6GRI - chains C and D of the 4 polymer chains in the assembly; structure by X-ray diffraction, 2.70 A resolution.

== Chain C ==
Protein: Microcin B17-processing protein McbC
Organism: Escherichia coli
Reference sequence: P23185 (MCBC_ECOLX); residue numbers follow UniProt; this construct covers 1-272
Amino-acid sequence (272 residues; row label = number of the first residue in the row):
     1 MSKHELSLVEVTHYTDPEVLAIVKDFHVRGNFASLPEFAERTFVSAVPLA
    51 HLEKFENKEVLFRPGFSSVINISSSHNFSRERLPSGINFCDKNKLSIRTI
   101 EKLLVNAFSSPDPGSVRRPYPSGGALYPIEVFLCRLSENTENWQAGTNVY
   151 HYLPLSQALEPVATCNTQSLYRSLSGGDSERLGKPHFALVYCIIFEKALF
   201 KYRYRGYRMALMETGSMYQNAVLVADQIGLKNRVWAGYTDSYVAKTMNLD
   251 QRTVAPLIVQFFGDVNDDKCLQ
Unresolved in the structure: 1, 268-272
Small-molecule neighbours: FMN (flavin mononucleotide): Arg82, Pro84, Ser85, Arg117, Pro121, Ser122, Gly123, Gly124, Ala125, Arg181, Met209, Met212, Tyr218, Arg233, Val234, Trp235, Ala236, Gly237, Ile258
Reported in the primary citation:
  - catalytic residues: Lys201 (proposed by the authors, not directly observed)
  - mutagenesis - Y202A: decreased catalytic activity
  - mutagenesis - F43A: unchanged catalytic activity

== Chain D ==
Protein: Microcin B17-processing protein McbD
Organism: Escherichia coli
Reference sequence: P23186 (MCBD_ECOLX); residue numbers follow UniProt; this construct covers 1-396
Amino-acid sequence (396 residues; each row starts with the number of its first residue):
     1 MINVYSNLMSAWPATMAMSPKLNRNMPTFSQIWDYERITPASAAGETLKS
    51 IQGAIGEYFERRHFFNEIVTGGQKTLYEMMPPSAAKAFTEAFFQISSLTR
   101 DEIITHKFKTVRAFNLFSLEQQEIPAVIIALDNITAADDLKFYPDRDTCG
   151 CSFHGSLNDAIEGSLCEFMERQSLLLYWLQGKANTEISSEIVTGINHIDE
   201 ILLALRSEGDIRIFDITLPGAPGHAVLTLYGTKNKISRIKYSTGLSYANS
   251 LKKALCKSVVELWQSYICLHNFLIGGYTDDDIIDSYQRHFMSCNKYESFT
   301 DLCENTVLLSDDVKLTLEENITSDTNLLNYLQQISDNIFVYYARERVSNS
   351 LVWYTKIVSPDFFLHMNNSGAININNKIYHTGDGIKVRESKMVPFP
Unresolved in the structure: 36-38
Sequence notes: engineered mutation Arg171 (Thr in P23186)
Reported in the primary citation:
  - conformationally variable residues (order/disorder transition): Asp34 to Pro40
  - mutagenesis - T148A, E167A, Q264A, P394G/P396G, P396*: decreased catalytic activity
  - catalytic residues: Pro396
  - catalytic residues: Thr148, Glu167, Gln264 (proposed by the authors, not directly observed)

== Chain C / chain D interface ==
Contacting residue pairs (41):
  Ser2(C) with Arg238(D), hydrogen bond (backbone-side chain)
  Glu5(C) with His270(D), salt bridge; Ile274(D)
  Ser7(C) with Asn271(D), hydrogen bond
  Leu8(C) with Pro20(D)
  Val9(C) with Ser19(D); Gln31(D); Asn271(D)
  Glu10(C) with Tyr277(D), hydrogen bond
  Thr12(C) with Met1(D), hydrogen bond (side chain-backbone); Asn3(D), hydrogen bond (backbone-side chain); Tyr5(D); Ala17(D); Met18(D); Pro20(D)
  His13(C) with Tyr5(D)
  Tyr14(C) with Tyr5(D)
  Thr15(C) with Asn3(D); Tyr5(D), hydrogen bond (backbone-side chain)
  Pro17(C) with Ile2(D); Asn3(D)
  Ile194(C) with Leu22(D), hydrophobic
  Glu196(C) with Met1(D), hydrogen bond (side chain-backbone); Pro20(D)
  Lys245(C) with Arg24(D)
  Asn248(C) with Leu22(D); Asn23(D); Arg24(D), hydrogen bond (backbone-backbone); Asn25(D), hydrogen bond
  Leu249(C) with Leu22(D); Arg24(D)
  Asp250(C) with Lys21(D), salt bridge; Leu22(D), hydrogen bond (backbone-backbone); Arg24(D)
  Arg252(C) with Met1(D); Lys21(D); Thr47(D), hydrogen bond
  Thr253(C) with Met1(D); Pro20(D); Lys21(D), hydrogen bond (side chain-backbone)
  Val254(C) with Leu22(D)
Other interface residues (no listed pair), chain C (24 interface residues in all): Lys3, Leu20, Lys24, Phe132
Other interface residues (no listed pair), chain D (22 interface residues in all): Thr15, Thr28

== Overview ==
24 residues of chain C face 22 of chain D across their interface; the contacts include 12 hydrogen bonds and 2
salt bridges. Among the polar pairs are Glu5(C)-His270(D), Asp250(C)-Lys21(D) and Ser2(C)-Arg238(D). From the
paper: catalytic residues Lys201(C) and Pro396(D) among others; T148A, E167A and Q264A of chain D, among
others, reduce catalytic activity; 7 substitutions were tested in all.
Chain C is Microcin B17-processing protein McbC and chain D is Microcin B17-processing protein McbD, both from
Escherichia coli; the structure, E. coli Microcin synthetase McbBCD complex, was determined by X-ray
diffraction, deposited together with 6GOS, 6GRG and 6GRH.
